PDB entry 8Z9R | electron microscopy, 2.58 A resolution | chains A and D of the 11 polymer chains in the assembly

Chain A:
Molecule: Polymerase acidic protein
Source organism: Thogoto virus (isolate SiAr 126)
Reference sequence: P27194 (PA_THOGV); residue numbers follow UniProt; this construct covers 1-622
Amino-acid sequence (622 residues; each row starts with the number of its first residue):
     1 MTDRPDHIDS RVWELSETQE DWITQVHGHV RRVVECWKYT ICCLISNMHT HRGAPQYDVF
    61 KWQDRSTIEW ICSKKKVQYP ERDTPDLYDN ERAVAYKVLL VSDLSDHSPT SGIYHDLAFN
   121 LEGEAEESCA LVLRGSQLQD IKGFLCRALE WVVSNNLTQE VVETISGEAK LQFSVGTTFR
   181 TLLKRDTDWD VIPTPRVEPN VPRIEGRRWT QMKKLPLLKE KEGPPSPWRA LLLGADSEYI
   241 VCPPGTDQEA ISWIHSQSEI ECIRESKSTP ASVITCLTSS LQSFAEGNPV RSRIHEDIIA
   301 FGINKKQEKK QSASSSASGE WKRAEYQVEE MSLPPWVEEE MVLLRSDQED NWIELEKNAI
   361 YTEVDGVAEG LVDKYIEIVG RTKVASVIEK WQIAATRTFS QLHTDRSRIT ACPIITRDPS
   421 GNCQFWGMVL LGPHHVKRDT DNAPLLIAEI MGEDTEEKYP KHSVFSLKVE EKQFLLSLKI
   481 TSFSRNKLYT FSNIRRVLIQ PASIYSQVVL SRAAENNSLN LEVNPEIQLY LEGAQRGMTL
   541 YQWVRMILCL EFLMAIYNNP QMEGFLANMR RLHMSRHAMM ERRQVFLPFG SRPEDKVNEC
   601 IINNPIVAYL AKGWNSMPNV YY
Unresolved in the structure: 1
Construct notes: conflict Glu-471 (Gly in P27194)

Chain D:
Molecule: 18-nt RNA strand
Sequence (18 nucleotides; numbered 1 to 18; the number before each row is that of its first residue):
     1 AGAGAAAUCA AGGCAGUU
Unresolved in the structure: 13-18

Chain A / chain D interface:
Contacting residue pairs (39; chain A residue first):
  Lys-267(A) with A1(D), sugar contact
  Ser-268(A) with A1(D), hydrogen bond to the sugar; G2(D), hydrogen bond to the phosphate
  Phe-301(A) with A1(D), base contact; A10(D), sugar contact
  Gly-302(A) with A1(D), base contact; A10(D), hydrogen bond to the sugar
  Ile-303(A) with A11(D), phosphate contact
  Asn-304(A) with A11(D), hydrogen bond to the phosphate
  Lys-305(A) with A1(D), base contact; A11(D), hydrogen bond to the phosphate
  Lys-306(A) with A10(D), salt bridge to the phosphate; A11(D), phosphate contact
  Gln-307(A) with A11(D), sugar contact; G12(D), phosphate contact
  Lys-309(A) with A10(D), base contact
  Tyr-326(A) with A6(D), base contact; A7(D), hydrogen bond to the sugar
  Gln-327(A) with A5(D), base contact
  Val-328(A) with A5(D), sugar contact; A6(D), base contact
  His-435(A) with A11(D), hydrogen bond to the base
  Asp-441(A) with C9(D), sugar contact
  Asn-442(A) with G2(D), base contact; A3(D), hydrogen bond to the base; C9(D), hydrogen bond to the sugar
  Lys-461(A) with G2(D), phosphate contact; A3(D), phosphate contact
  Lys-479(A) with G2(D), hydrogen bond to the phosphate; A3(D), salt bridge to the phosphate
  Ile-480(A) with A1(D), base contact; G2(D), hydrogen bond to the sugar
  Thr-481(A) with G2(D), sugar contact
  Ser-482(A) with G2(D), hydrogen bond to the base; A3(D), hydrogen bond to the sugar
  Lys-487(A) with G4(D), sugar contact
  Asn-559(A) with A5(D), phosphate contact
  Pro-560(A) with A5(D), phosphate contact
  Ile-602(A) with A6(D), base contact
Also at the interface, not in a pair above, chain A (31 interface residues in all): Ile-299, Ala-300, Arg-323, Ser-407, Phe-483, Asn-603

Summary:
The interface between chain A and chain D involves 31 residues on one side and 11 on the other, with 13
hydrogen bonds and 2 salt bridges. Among the polar pairs are His-435(A)/A11(D), Asn-442(A)/A3(D) and
Ser-482(A)/G2(D).
Here chain A is Polymerase acidic protein (Thogoto virus (isolate SiAr 126)) and chain D is an 18-nt RNA
strand. Entry 8Z9R (Cryo-EM structure of Thogoto virus polymerase in a replication elongation-reception
conformation) was determined by electron microscopy, deposited together with 8Z85, 8Z8J, 8Z8N, 8Z8X, 8Z90,
8Z97 and 3 further entries.
